Entry 4AAF (X-ray diffraction, 2.50 A resolution); this record covers chains A and B of the 4 polymer chains in the assembly.

Chain A (and B):
Name: DNA endonuclease I-crei
Source organism: Chlamydomonas reinhardtii
Notes: EC 3.1.-.-; chain B of this document is another copy of the same molecule, construct and numbering; everything in this record applies to it too
UniProtKB: P05725 (DNE1_CHLRE); numbering as in UniProt (aligned over 2-153)
Sequence (152 residues; numbered 2 to 153; the number before each row is that of its first residue):
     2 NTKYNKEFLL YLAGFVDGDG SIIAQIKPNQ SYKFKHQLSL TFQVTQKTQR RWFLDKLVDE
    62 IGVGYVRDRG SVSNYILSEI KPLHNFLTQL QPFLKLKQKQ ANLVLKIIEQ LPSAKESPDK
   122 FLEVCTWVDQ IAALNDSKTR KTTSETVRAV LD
Not modelled in the structure: 153 (chain B: fully traced)
Sequence notes: engineered mutation Asn75 (Asp in P05725)
UniProt features mapped onto this chain:
  - region (Interaction with DNA): Gln26 to Gln38, Gln44 to Gln47, Arg68 to Arg70, Ser138 to Thr143
  - binding site (Mg(2+)): Gly19, Asp20
  - mutagenesis: Asp20 (D20A/L/N: Loss of catalytic activity. Reduced affinity for DNA), Gln26 (Q26A/C: Alters the specificity of the endonuclease), Tyr33 (Y33C/H/R: Alters the specificity of the endonuclease), Gln44 (Q44A/C/T/V/W: Alters the specificity of the endonuclease), Gln47 (Q47A/E/M: Loss of catalytic activity; Q47N: Strongly reduced affinity for DNA. No effect on catalytic activity), Arg68 (R68A: Loss of activity), Lys98 (K98A: Strongly reduced affinity for DNA. Increased catalytic activity; K98R: Strongly reduced affinity for DNA. No effect on catalytic activity), Ser138 (S138A: Reduced affinity for DNA. No effect on catalytic activity. Reduced cleavage; when associated with M-139), Lys139 (K139M: Reduced affinity for DNA. No effect on catalytic activity. Reduced cleavage; when associated with A-138), Lys142 (K142G: Reduced affinity for DNA. No effect on catalytic activity. Reduced cleavage; when associated with G-143), Thr143 (T143G: Reduced affinity for DNA. No effect on catalytic activity. Reduced cleavage; when associated with G-142)

How chain A and chain B interact:
Pairs across the interface (40):
  Lys7(A) - Glu8(B)  salt bridge
  Glu8(A) - Lys7(B)  salt bridge
  Glu8(A) - Leu11(B)
  Leu11(A) - Glu8(B)
  Leu11(A) - Tyr12(B)
  Tyr12(A) - Leu11(B)
  Tyr12(A) - Ala14(B)
  Tyr12(A) - Gly15(B)
  Tyr12(A) - Asp18(B)  hydrogen bond
  Tyr12(A) - Phe94(B)
  Tyr12(A) - Lys96(B)
  Ala14(A) - Tyr12(B)
  Gly15(A) - Tyr12(B)
  Gly15(A) - Gly15(B)
  Gly15(A) - Phe16(B)
  Phe16(A) - Gly15(B)
  Phe16(A) - Phe16(B)
  Phe16(A) - Asp18(B)
  Phe16(A) - Gly19(B)
  Asp18(A) - Tyr12(B)  hydrogen bond
  Gly19(A) - Phe16(B)
  Gly19(A) - Asp20(B)
  Asp20(A) - Gly19(B)
  Gln47(A) - Leu97(B)
  Lys48(A) - Asp137(B)  salt bridge
  Gln50(A) - Asp137(B)
  Arg51(A) - Leu135(B)
  Arg51(A) - Asp137(B)  salt bridge
  Trp53(A) - Lys96(B)
  Trp53(A) - Leu97(B)  hydrophobic
  Phe54(A) - Leu97(B)  hydrophobic
  Phe94(A) - Tyr12(B)
  Lys96(A) - Tyr12(B)
  Lys96(A) - Glu61(B)  salt bridge
  Leu97(A) - Gln47(B)
  Leu97(A) - Arg51(B)
  Leu97(A) - Trp53(B)  hydrophobic
  Leu97(A) - Phe54(B)  hydrophobic
  Asp137(A) - Lys48(B)
  Asp137(A) - Arg51(B)  salt bridge
Other interface residues (no listed pair), chain A (22 interface residues in all): Glu61, Leu135
Other interface residues (no listed pair), chain B (22 interface residues in all): Gln50

In short:
Chain A and chain B each contribute 22 residues to their interface; the contacts include 2 hydrogen bonds and
6 salt bridges. Polar contacts include Lys7(A)-Glu8(B), Lys48(A)-Asp137(B) and Arg51(A)-Asp137(B). UniProt
lists Mg2+-binding residues Gly19(A) and Asp20(A) and 11 mutagenesis sites on chain A.
Chain A and chain B are both DNA endonuclease I-crei (Chlamydomonas reinhardtii); the structure, Crystal
structure of the mutant D75N I-CreI in complex with an altered target (The four central ..., was determined by
X-ray diffraction together with 4AAB, 4AAD, 4AAE and 4AAG from the same study.
